6RJ9 - chains A and C of the 5 polymer chains in the assembly; structure by electron microscopy, 3.20 A resolution.

[Chain A]
Name: AcrIIA6
Source organism: Streptococcus phage D1811
UniProtKB: A0A2U7VKE8 (A0A2U7VKE8_9CAUD); residues 1-183 here = UniProt positions 1-183
Amino-acid sequence (183 residues; each row starts with the number of its first residue):
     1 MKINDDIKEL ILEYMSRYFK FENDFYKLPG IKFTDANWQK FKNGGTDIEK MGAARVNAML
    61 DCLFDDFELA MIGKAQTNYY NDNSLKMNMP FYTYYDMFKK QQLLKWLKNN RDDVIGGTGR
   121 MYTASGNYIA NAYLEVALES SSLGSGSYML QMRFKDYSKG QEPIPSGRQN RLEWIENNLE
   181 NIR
Reported in the primary citation:
  - binding site for sgRNA: T118, R120, Y128, Q161, G167, R168, R171

[Chain C]
Name: CRISPR-associated endonuclease Cas9 1
Source organism: Streptococcus thermophilus (strain ATCC BAA-491 / LMD-9)
Notes: EC 3.1.-.-
UniProtKB: Q03LF7 (CAS9A_STRTD); residues 1-1121 here = UniProt positions 1-1121
Amino-acid sequence (1121 residues; each row starts with the number of its first residue):
     1 MSDLVLGLDI GIGSVGVGIL NKVTGEIIHK NSRIFPAAQA ENNLVRRTNR QGRRLTRRKK
    61 HRRVRLNRLF EESGLITDFT KISINLNPYQ LRVKGLTDEL SNEELFIALK NMVKHRGISY
   121 LDDASDDGNS SIGDYAQIVK ENSKQLETKT PGQIQLERYQ TYGQLRGDFT VEKDGKKHRL
   181 INVFPTSAYR SEALRILQTQ QEFNPQITDE FINRYLEILT GKRKYYHGPG NEKSRTDYGR
   241 YRTSGETLDN IFGILIGKCT FYPDEFRAAK ASYTAQEFNL LNDLNNLTVP TETKKLSKEQ
   301 KNQIINYVKN EKAMGPAKLF KYIAKLLSCD VADIKGYRID KSGKAEIHTF EAYRKMKTLE
   361 TLDIEQMDRE TLDKLAYVLT LNTEREGIQE ALEHEFADGS FSQKQVDELV QFRKANSSIF
   421 GKGWHNFSVK LMMELIPELY ETSEEQMTIL TRLGKQKTTS SSNKTKYIDE KLLTEEIYNP
   481 VVAKSVRQAI KIVNAAIKEY GDFDNIVIEM ARETNEDDEK KAIQKIQKAN KDEKDAAMLK
   541 AANQYNGKAE LPHSVFHGHK QLATKIRLWH QQGERCLYTG KTISIHDLIN NSNQFEVDHI
   601 LPLSITFDDS LANKVLVYAT ANQEKGQRTP YQALDSMDDA WSFRELKAFV RESKTLSNKK
   661 KEYLLTEEDI SKFDVRKKFI ERNLVDTRYA SRVVLNALQE HFRAHKIDTK VSVVRGQFTS
   721 QLRRHWGIEK TRDTYHHHAV DALIIAASSQ LNLWKKQKNT LVSYSEDQLL DIETGELISD
   781 DEYKESVFKA PYQHFVDTLK SKEFEDSILF SYQVDSKFNR KISDATIYAT RQAKVGKDKA
   841 DETYVLGKIK DIYTQDGYDA FMKIYKKDKS KFLMYRHDPQ TFEKVIEPIL ENYPNKQINE
   901 KGKEVPCNPF LKYKEEHGYI RKYSKKGNGP EIKSLKYYDS KLGNHIDITP KDSNNKVVLQ
   961 SVSPWRADVY FNKTTGKYEI LGLKYADLQF EKGTGTYKIS QEKYNDIKKK EGVDSDSEFK
  1021 FTLYKNDLLL VKDTETKEQQ LFRFLSRTMP KQKHYVELKP YDKQKFEGGE ALIKVLGNVA
  1081 NSGQCKKGLG KSNISIYKVR TDVLGNQHII KNEGDKPKLD F
Unresolved in the structure: 1-2, 123-133, 291-293, 457-463, 510-689, 728-735, 750-807, 893-908
Sequence notes: conflict T56 (Ala in Q03LF7), I132 (Val in Q03LF7)
Curated features (UniProtKB/Swiss-Prot):
  - active site: D9 (For RuvC-like nuclease domain), H599 (Proton acceptor for HNH nuclease domain)
  - binding site (Mg(2+)): D9, E509, E513, H738

[How chain A and chain C interact]
Residue-residue contacts - 33 pairs, chain A then chain C:
  F21(A) - Q832(C)
  F21(A) - K956(C)
  P29(A) - K1009(C)
  G116(A) - K992(C)
  G117(A) - K992(C)
  R120(A) - A986(C)  hydrogen bond (side chain-backbone)
  R120(A) - D987(C)
  R120(A) - L988(C)
  R120(A) - Q989(C)  hydrogen bond
  R120(A) - K1003(C)  hydrogen bond (backbone-side chain)
  Y122(A) - D987(C)  hydrogen bond
  Y122(A) - I1007(C)
  A124(A) - K1010(C)
  N127(A) - G943(C)  hydrogen bond (side chain-backbone)
  N127(A) - N944(C)
  N127(A) - H945(C)
  Y128(A) - I946(C)
  Y128(A) - D947(C)  hydrogen bond (backbone-backbone)
  Y128(A) - A986(C)  hydrogen bond (side chain-backbone)
  A130(A) - D947(C)  hydrogen bond (backbone-backbone)
  Y133(A) - K1003(C)
  E135(A) - K992(C)
  A137(A) - K992(C)
  S145(A) - K998(C)
  S145(A) - Q1001(C)
  G146(A) - K998(C)
  G146(A) - S1000(C)  hydrogen bond (backbone-side chain)
  S147(A) - E1002(C)  hydrogen bond
  Q151(A) - K992(C)
  D156(A) - K951(C)
  S158(A) - K951(C)
  G160(A) - K951(C)  hydrogen bond (backbone-side chain)
  Q161(A) - I84(C)
Also at the interface, not in a pair above, chain A (29 interface residues in all): K20, I115, S125, G126, I129, E139, Y148, R171
Also at the interface, not in a pair above, chain C (27 interface residues in all): I948, N955, G993, T994, D1006
From the paper, about this interface:
  - interface residues, chain A: G119(A), R120(A), Y122(A), A124(A), N127(A), Y128(A), S142(A), G146(A), S147(A)
  - interface residues, chain C: G943(C), S1000(C), E1002(C), K1010(C)

[In short]
29 residues of chain A and 27 residues of chain C are in contact, with 11 hydrogen bonds. Polar pairs include
R120(A)-A986(C), R120(A)-Q989(C) and R120(A)-K1003(C). The paper reports a binding site for sgRNA at T118(A),
R120(A) and Y128(A) among others; interface residues G119(A), R120(A) and G943(C) among others.
Here chain A is AcrIIA6 (Streptococcus phage D1811) and chain C is CRISPR-associated endonuclease Cas9 1
(Streptococcus thermophilus (strain ATCC BAA-491 / LMD-9)). Entry 6RJ9 (Cryo-EM structure of
St1Cas9-sgRNA-tDNA20-AcrIIA6 monomeric assembly) was determined by electron microscopy (same publication as
6RJA, 6RJD and 6RJG).
